Entry 6FGA (X-ray diffraction, 2.82 A resolution); this record covers chains A and E of the 4 polymer chains in the assembly.

[Chain A (and E)]
Molecule: E3 ubiquitin-protein ligase TRIM21
Source organism: Homo sapiens
Notes: EC 2.3.2.27; chain E of this document is another copy of the same molecule, construct and numbering; everything in this record applies to it too
Reference sequence: P19474 (RO52_HUMAN); residue numbers follow UniProt; this construct covers 1-98
Amino-acid sequence (101 residues; numbered -2 to 98; the number before each row is that of its first residue; numbers below 1 keep their minus sign (Gly-2 is residue -2)):
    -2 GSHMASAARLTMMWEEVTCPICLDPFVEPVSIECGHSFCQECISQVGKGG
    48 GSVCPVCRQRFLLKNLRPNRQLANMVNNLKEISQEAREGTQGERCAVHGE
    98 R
Not modelled in the structure: -2 to 6, 83-98 (chain E: -2 to 3, 83-98)
Construct notes: expression tag (-2 to 0)
Bound ions: Zn2+ site 1: Cys16, Cys19, Cys36, Cys39; Zn2+ site 2: Cys31, His33, Cys51, Cys54
Curated features (UniProtKB/Swiss-Prot):
  - zinc finger: Cys16 to Arg55 (RING-type), Cys92 to Arg98 (B box-type)
  - binding site (Zn(2+)): Cys92, His95
  - mutagenesis: Cys16 (C16A: Loss of E3 ubiquitin-protein ligase activity. Does not inhibit NF-kappa-B-induced gene expression. Loss of E3 ubiquitin-protein ligase activity; when associated with 31-A--A-33), Cys31 to His33 (Loss of E3 ubiquitin-protein ligase activity; when associated with A-16)
What the authors report for this chain:
  - catalytic residues: Arg55
  - mutagenesis - E12A, E12K/E13K, E13A, E13K, L20A, R55A, R67A, N71A: decreased catalytic activity with Ubiquitin-conjugating enzyme E2 E1
  - mutagenesis - R55A (Kd 50 mum), R55K, K61A: unchanged binding to Ubiquitin-conjugating enzyme E2 E1
  - mutagenesis - L20A, R55K: decreased catalytic activity
  - mutagenesis - E12K: unchanged catalytic activity on autoubiquitination
  - mutagenesis - E12A, E12K, E12K/E13K, E13A, E13K, R67A, N71A: decreased catalytic activity (E2-Ub hydrolysis)
  - post-translational modification sites: Lys61
  - mutagenesis - K61A, N62A: unchanged catalytic activity on ubiquitin discharge
  - mutagenesis - R55K: abolished catalytic activity with Ubiquitin-conjugating enzyme E2 E1
  - mutagenesis - K61A: decreased catalytic activity on both UBE2E1 and UBE2D1
  - mutagenesis - N62A: decreased catalytic activity on UBE2E1 and UBE2D1
  - mutagenesis - N62R: unchanged catalytic activity on UBE2E1 and UBE2D1

[Interface between chain A and chain E]
Contacting residue pairs (42; chain A residue first):
  Met9(A) with Asn75(E)
  Met10(A) with Met72(E), hydrophobic; Asn75(E); Leu76(E), hydrophobic; Ile79(E), hydrophobic
  Glu13(A) with Gln68(E); Asn71(E), hydrogen bond; Met72(E); Asn75(E)
  Phe23(A) with Gln68(E)
  Ser28(A) with Arg64(E), hydrogen bond (backbone-side chain)
  Ile29(A) with Arg64(E), hydrogen bond (backbone-side chain)
  Glu30(A) with Arg64(E)
  Cys31(A) with Arg67(E), hydrogen bond (backbone-side chain)
  Gly32(A) with Pro65(E)
  His33(A) with Arg67(E), hydrogen bond
  Asn62(A) with Arg64(E), hydrogen bond (backbone-side chain)
  Arg64(A) with Ser28(E), hydrogen bond (side chain-backbone); Ile29(E); Glu30(E); Asn62(E), hydrogen bond (side chain-backbone); Arg64(E)
  Pro65(A) with Cys31(E); Gly32(E)
  Asn66(A) with Asn66(E), hydrogen bond
  Gln68(A) with Glu13(E); Ser34(E); Leu69(E)
  Leu69(A) with Gln68(E); Leu69(E), hydrophobic
  Asn71(A) with Glu13(E), hydrogen bond
  Met72(A) with Met10(E), hydrophobic; Glu13(E); Val14(E), hydrophobic; Met72(E), hydrophobic
  Asn75(A) with Met9(E), hydrogen bond (side chain-backbone); Met10(E); Glu13(E)
  Leu76(A) with Met10(E), hydrophobic
  Glu78(A) with Arg6(E), hydrogen bond (backbone-side chain)
  Ile79(A) with Arg6(E)
  Glu82(A) with Arg6(E), salt bridge
Other interface residues (no listed pair), chain A (26 interface residues in all): Thr15, Ser34, Leu63
Other interface residues (no listed pair), chain E (25 interface residues in all): Leu63, Glu78

[Summary]
26 residues of chain A and 25 residues of chain E are in contact, with 12 hydrogen bonds and 1 salt bridge.
Polar contacts include Glu82(A)-Arg6(E), Glu13(A)-Asn71(E) and Ser28(A)-Arg64(E). From the paper: the
catalytic residue Arg55(A); E12A, E12K/E13K and E13A of chain A, among others, reduce catalytic activity with
Ubiquitin-conjugating enzyme E2 E1; 13 substitutions were tested in all.
Chain A and chain E are both E3 ubiquitin-protein ligase TRIM21 (Homo sapiens); the structure, Crystal
structure of TRIM21 E3 ligase, RING domain in complex with its cognate E2 conjugating enzyme ..., was
determined by X-ray diffraction.
